PDB entry 8J7B | electron microscopy, 3.22 A resolution | chains A and F of the 16 polymer chains in the assembly

# Chain A
Molecule: Photosystem I P700 chlorophyll a apoprotein A1
Source organism: Arabidopsis thaliana
Notes: EC 1.97.1.12
UniProtKB: P56766 (PSAA_ARATH); numbering as in UniProt (aligned over 1-750)
Sequence (750 residues; numbered 1 to 750; the number before each row is that of its first residue):
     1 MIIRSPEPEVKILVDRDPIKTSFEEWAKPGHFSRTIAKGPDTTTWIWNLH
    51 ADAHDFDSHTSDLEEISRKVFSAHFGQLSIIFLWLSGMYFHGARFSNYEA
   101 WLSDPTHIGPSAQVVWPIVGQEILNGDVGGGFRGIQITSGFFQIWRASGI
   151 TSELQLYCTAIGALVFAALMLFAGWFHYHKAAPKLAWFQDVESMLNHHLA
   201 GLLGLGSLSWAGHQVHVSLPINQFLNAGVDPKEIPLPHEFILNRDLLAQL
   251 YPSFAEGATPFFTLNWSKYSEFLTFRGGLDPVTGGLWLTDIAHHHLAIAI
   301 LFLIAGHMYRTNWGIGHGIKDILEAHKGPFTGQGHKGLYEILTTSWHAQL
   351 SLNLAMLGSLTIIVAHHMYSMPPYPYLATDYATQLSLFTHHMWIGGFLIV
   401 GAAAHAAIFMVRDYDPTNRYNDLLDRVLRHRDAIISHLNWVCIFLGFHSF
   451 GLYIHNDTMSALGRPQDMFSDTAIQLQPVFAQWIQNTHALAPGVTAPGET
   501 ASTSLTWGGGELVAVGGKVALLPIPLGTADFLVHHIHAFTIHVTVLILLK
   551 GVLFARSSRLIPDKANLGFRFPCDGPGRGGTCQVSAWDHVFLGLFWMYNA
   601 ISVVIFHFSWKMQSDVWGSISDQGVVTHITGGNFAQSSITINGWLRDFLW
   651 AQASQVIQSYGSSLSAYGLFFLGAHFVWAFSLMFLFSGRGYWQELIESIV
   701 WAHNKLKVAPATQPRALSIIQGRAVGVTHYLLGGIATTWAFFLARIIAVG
Unresolved in the structure: 1-12, 750
Bound ions: chlorophyll a Mg site 1 near Q121 (its only coordinating residue here); chlorophyll a Mg site 2 near T495 (its only coordinating residue here)
Ligand contacts:
  - beta-carotene (BCR), molecule 1: W84, G201, L202, L205, G206, S209
  - beta-carotene (BCR), molecule 2: L85, T159, G162, A163, F166, L205, L208, S209
  - beta-carotene (BCR), molecule 3: L208, F261, I300, L303, I304, H307
  - beta-carotene (BCR), molecule 4: F261, W266, I300
  - beta-carotene (BCR), molecule 5: L338, I341, L342, A348, S351, L352, A406, F409
  - beta-carotene (BCR), molecule 6: A355, M356, S359, I399, A403, A406, L548, L549, V552
  - beta-carotene (BCR), molecule 7: F670, G673, F676, V677, L732, I735, A736, W739
  - chlorophyll a isomer (CL0): F450, Y453, I536, F539, T540, Y598, N599, V603, F606, I641, W644, L649, A653, F671, H675, W678, Y730, T737, T738, F741
  - chlorophyll a (CLA), molecule 1: V14, F71, F75, F166, L169, M170, F172, A173, F176, H177, A181, P183, W187
  - chlorophyll a (CLA), molecule 2: I19, K20, T21, S22, F23, E25, W26, H31, K69, S72, G76, I80, L171, G174, W175, Y178, H179
  - chlorophyll a (CLA), molecule 3: W26, H31, F32, L49, H50, A53, H54, F56, A73, G76, Q77, I80
  - chlorophyll a (CLA), molecule 4: W26, P29, W45, I46, W47, L49, H50
  - chlorophyll a (CLA), molecule 5: T43, I46, W47, I699, V700, H703, V708, P710, P714, R715
  - chlorophyll a (CLA), molecule 6: W47, F680, F684, L717, Q721, V725, T728, H729, L732
  - chlorophyll a (CLA), molecule 7: H50, A51, D52, A53, H54, D55, H347, L350, L354, F397, L398, V400, G401, A404, H405, I408, R412, F569, R570, W587, L594
  - chlorophyll a (CLA), molecule 8: H54, Q77, I80, I81, W84, L357, I394, F397, L398
  - chlorophyll a (CLA), molecule 9: H54, F56, V70, A73, H74, Q77, L78, I81, F82, L85, F166, W346, H347, Q349, L350, N353, L354, L357
  - chlorophyll a (CLA), molecule 10: L63, S67, F188, Q189, V191, M194, L195, H198, I319, L323, Y339, L342, T343, T344, S345, W346, Q349, L352, N353, M356, L357
  - chlorophyll a (CLA), molecule 11: F71, H74, F75, L78, M170, W187, F188, D190, S193, M194, H197, H198, L202
  - chlorophyll a (CLA), molecule 12: L83, W84, S86, G87, M88, F90, H91, F95, Q113, V114, W116
  - chlorophyll a (CLA), molecule 13: W84, M88, A112, Q113, I135, Q136, I137, T138, S139, A666, Y667, F670, W739, L743
  - chlorophyll a (CLA), molecule 14: W84, L85, S139, G140, F141, I144, L203, L357, L360, T361, V364, M368, Y374, L387, H390, H391, I394
  - chlorophyll a (CLA), molecule 15: W84, M88, T138, S139, F141, S386, T389, H390, W393, I394, F397, F670, I735, W739
  - chlorophyll a (CLA), molecule 16: Y89, S148, G149, I150, Q155, T159, G206, S209, W210, G212, H213, H216, V217, P237, I241
  - chlorophyll a (CLA), molecule 17: Q113, V114, V115, W116, I118, V119, Q121, L124, I135, A666, L669
  - chlorophyll a (CLA), molecule 18: A147, L202, L203, G206, S207, W210, Q214, L288, I291, H294, H295, I298, F302, L360, I363, V364, H367, M368, P373, Y374
  - chlorophyll a (CLA), molecule 19: L154, Q155, C158, L236, H238, I241, L242
  - chlorophyll a (CLA), molecule 20: W187, D190, S193, H197, T311, N312, W313
  - chlorophyll a (CLA), molecule 21: L195, L199, L203, L301, F302, A305, M308, Y309, I319, I322, L352, M356, L424, V427, V552
  - chlorophyll a (CLA), molecule 22: N196, H197, A200, G201, L205, L303, H307, Y309, T311, W313, I315
  - chlorophyll a (CLA), molecule 23: L208, S209, A211, G212, V215, H216, I241, R244, F254, G257, A258, Y269, F272, L273, L296
  - chlorophyll a (CLA), molecule 24: F261, W266, S267, Y269, S270, L273, F275, H293, L296, A297, I300, I304, G498
  - chlorophyll a (CLA), molecule 25: F261, F262, T263, L264
  - chlorophyll a (CLA), molecule 26: T274, F275, G277, G278, L286, D290, I291, H293, H294, A297, I298, L301, H367, M371, E499, S502, T503
  - chlorophyll a (CLA), molecule 27: F275, V494, T495, A496, P497, G498, E499
  - chlorophyll a (CLA), molecule 28: I304, H307, M308, G316, H317
  - chlorophyll a (CLA), molecule 29: M308, H317, D321, I322, A325, H326
  - chlorophyll a (CLA), molecule 30: I322, L323, H326, H335, L338, L342, N421, L423, L424, V427
  - chlorophyll a (CLA), molecule 31: H326, K327, P329, F330
  - chlorophyll a (CLA), molecule 32: F330, T331, L423, R426, V427, R429, H430, I434, H437
  - chlorophyll a (CLA), molecule 33: M356, S359, L360, I363, H366, H367, S370, M371, T503, S504, T506, W507
  - chlorophyll a (CLA), molecule 34: I362, I363, H366, M392, G396, I399, I541, T544, V545, L548, M597, I601
  - chlorophyll a (CLA), molecule 35: H366, Y369, M392, F480, A481, I484, Q485, W507, I524, L526, H534, H537, V604, H607, F608, M612
  - chlorophyll a (CLA), molecule 36: A433, H437, W440
  - chlorophyll a (CLA), molecule 37: I434, L438, W440, V441, A538, I541, H542, V545
  - chlorophyll a (CLA), molecule 38: S436, N439, W440, I443
  - chlorophyll a (CLA), molecule 39: N439, C442, I443, G446, F447, F450, F539, L546, I547, L592, W596
  - chlorophyll a (CLA), molecule 40: W440, I443, F444, F447, H448
  - chlorophyll a (CLA), molecule 41: V441, F444, L445, Q477, P478, V479, F480, A481, F531, H534, H535, A538, H542
  - chlorophyll a (CLA), molecule 42: F447, H448, G451, L452, I454, H455, T458, M459, R464, D467, F469
  - chlorophyll a (CLA), molecule 43: F450, I454, D457, F539, F595, W596, N599, I641, L645, W678, Y730
  - chlorophyll a (CLA), molecule 44: T458, A461, L462
  - chlorophyll a (CLA), molecule 45: W483, I484, T487, H488, A491, T495, A496, E499, S502, T503, W507
  - chlorophyll a (CLA), molecule 46: L645, L649, W650
  - chlorophyll a (CLA), molecule 47: Y660, L669, L672, G673, H675, F676, W678, A679
  - chlorophyll a (CLA), molecule 48: F676, A679, F680, L682, M683, F686, S687, Y691, W692, L695
  - chlorophyll a (CLA), molecule 49: I699, A702, H703, L706, V708
  - chlorophyll a (CLA), molecule 50: W701, A702, K705, L706
  - phylloquinone (PQN): W47, M683, F684, S687, G688, R689, W692, A716, L717, S718, G722
  - 4Fe-4S cluster (SF4): C573, G575, P576, C582, I719, R723
Swiss-Prot annotation at these positions:
  - binding site ([4Fe-4S] cluster): C573, C582
  - binding site (chlorophyll a'): H675
  - binding site (chlorophyll a): M683, Y691
  - binding site (phylloquinone): W692

# Chain F
Molecule: Photosystem I reaction center subunit III, chloroplastic
Source organism: Arabidopsis thaliana
UniProtKB: Q9SHE8 (PSAF_ARATH); residue numbers follow UniProt; this construct covers 1-221
Sequence (221 residues; row label = number of the first residue in the row):
     1 MSLTIPANLVLNPRSNKSLTQSVPKSSARFVCSDDKSSSSTPQSMKAFSA
    51 AVALSSILLSAPMPAVADISGLTPCKDSKQFAKREKQQIKKLESSLKLYA
   101 PESAPALALNAQIEKTKRRFDNYGKYGLLCGSDGLPHLIVNGDQRHWGEF
   151 ITPGILFLYIAGWIGWVGRSYLIAISGEKKPAMKEIIIDVPLASRIIFRG
   201 FIWPVAAYREFLNGDLIAKDV
Unresolved in the structure: 1-67, 220-221
Bound ions: chlorophyll a Mg near N141 (its only coordinating residue here)
Ligand contacts:
  - beta-carotene (BCR), molecule 1: R118, N122, Y126, E149, F150, P153
  - beta-carotene (BCR), molecule 2: P153, L156, F157, I160, I164
  - beta-carotene (BCR), molecule 3: G162, G165, W166, R169, W203, A207
  - chlorophyll a (CLA), molecule 1: V140, F150, I151, G154, I155
  - chlorophyll a (CLA), molecule 2: N141, G142, D143, Q144
  - chlorophyll a (CLA), molecule 3: F150, G154, F157, L158, A161, I164, G165
  - chlorophyll a (CLA), molecule 4: L156, I160, W163, I164, V167, I197
  - chlorophyll a (CLA), molecule 5: G165, V167, G168, R169, Y171
  - chlorophyll a (CLA), molecule 6: Y171, L172, E185, I186, I188, I197

# Chain A / chain F interface
Pairs across the interface - 29 pairs, chain A then chain F:
  P40(A) - A182(F)
  P40(A) - M183(F)
  P40(A) - I186(F)  hydrophobic
  W45(A) - I186(F)  hydrophobic
  E122(A) - Q112(F)
  E122(A) - K115(F)  salt bridge
  D127(A) - S95(F)
  D127(A) - Y99(F)
  G131(A) - Y99(F)
  F132(A) - Y99(F)
  R133(A) - S95(F)  hydrogen bond
  R133(A) - Y99(F)  hydrogen bond
  G661(A) - K91(F)
  N704(A) - A218(F)
  K705(A) - I217(F)
  K705(A) - A218(F)  hydrogen bond (backbone-backbone)
  L706(A) - R169(F)  hydrogen bond (backbone-side chain)
  L706(A) - I217(F)  hydrophobic
  K707(A) - R169(F)
  K707(A) - I173(F)
  K707(A) - D215(F)  salt bridge
  K707(A) - A218(F)
  V708(A) - R169(F)
  V708(A) - L172(F)
  P710(A) - E185(F)
  A711(A) - P181(F)  hydrophobic
  A711(A) - E185(F)  hydrogen bond (backbone-side chain)
  T712(A) - A182(F)
  T712(A) - E185(F)
Also at the interface, not in a pair above, chain A (18 interface residues in all): A27, G120
Also at the interface, not in a pair above, chain F (20 interface residues in all): L98, P105, I187, L216

# Overview
Chain A and chain F form an interface of 18 and 20 residues respectively; the contacts include 5 hydrogen
bonds and 2 salt bridges. Among the polar pairs are E122(A)-K115(F), K707(A)-D215(F) and R133(A)-S95(F). 2
chlorophyll a molecules are bound between chain A and chain F.
Chain A is Photosystem I P700 chlorophyll a apoprotein A1 and chain F is Photosystem I reaction center subunit
III, chloroplastic, both from Arabidopsis thaliana; the structure, Coordinates of Cryo-EM structure of the
Arabidopsis thaliana PSI in state 2 (PSI-ST2), was determined by electron microscopy (same publication as
8J7A).
